Entry 8U10 (electron microscopy, 3.20 A resolution); this record covers chains f and E of the 58 polymer chains in the assembly.

== Chain f ==
Molecule: Portal protein
Source organism: Salmonella phage P22
UniProtKB: P26744 (PORTL_BPP22); residue numbers follow UniProt; this construct covers 1-725
Sequence (725 residues; row label = number of the first residue in the row):
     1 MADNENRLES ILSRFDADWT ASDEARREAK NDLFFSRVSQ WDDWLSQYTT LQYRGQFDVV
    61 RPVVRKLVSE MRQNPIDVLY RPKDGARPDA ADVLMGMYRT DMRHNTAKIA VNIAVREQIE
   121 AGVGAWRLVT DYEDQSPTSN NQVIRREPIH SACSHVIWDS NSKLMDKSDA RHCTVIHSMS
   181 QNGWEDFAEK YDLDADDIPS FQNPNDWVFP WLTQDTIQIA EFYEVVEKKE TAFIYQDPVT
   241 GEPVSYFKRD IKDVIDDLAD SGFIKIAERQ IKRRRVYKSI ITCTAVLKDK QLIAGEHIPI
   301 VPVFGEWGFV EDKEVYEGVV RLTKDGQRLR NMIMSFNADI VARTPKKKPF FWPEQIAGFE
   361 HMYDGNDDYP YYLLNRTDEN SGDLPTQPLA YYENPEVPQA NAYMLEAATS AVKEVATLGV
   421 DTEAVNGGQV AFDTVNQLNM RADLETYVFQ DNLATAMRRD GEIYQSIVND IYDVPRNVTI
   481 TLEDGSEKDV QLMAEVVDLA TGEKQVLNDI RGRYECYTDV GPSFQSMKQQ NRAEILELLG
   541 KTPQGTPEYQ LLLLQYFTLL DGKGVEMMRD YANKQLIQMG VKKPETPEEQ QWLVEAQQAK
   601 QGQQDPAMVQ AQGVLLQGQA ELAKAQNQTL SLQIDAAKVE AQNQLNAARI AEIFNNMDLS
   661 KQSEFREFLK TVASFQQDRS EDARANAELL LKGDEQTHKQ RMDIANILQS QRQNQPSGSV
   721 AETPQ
Disordered / not traced: 1-4, 421-444, 481-491, 584-725

== Chain E ==
Molecule: Major capsid protein
Source organism: Salmonella phage P22
UniProtKB: P26747 (CAPSD_BPP22); residue numbers follow UniProt; this construct covers 1-430
Sequence (430 residues; row label = number of the first residue in the row):
     1 MALNEGQIVT LAVDEIIETI SAITPMAQKA KKYTPPAASM QRSSNTIWMP VEQESPTQEG
    61 WDLTDKATGL LELNVAVNMG EPDNDFFQLR ADDLRDETAY RRRIQSAARK LANNVELKVA
   121 NMAAEMGSLV ITSPDAIGTN TADAWNFVAD AEEIMFSREL NRDMGTSYFF NPQDYKKAGY
   181 DLTKRDIFGR IPEEAYRDGT IQRQVAGFDD VLRSPKLPVL TKSTATGITV SGAQSFKPVA
   241 WQLDNDGNKV NVDNRFATVT LSATTGMKRG DKISFAGVKF LGQMAKNVLA QDATFSVVRV
   301 VDGTHVEITP KPVALDDVSL SPEQRAYANV NTSLADAMAV NILNVKDART NVFWADDAIR
   361 IVSQPIPANH ELFAGMKTTS FSIPDVGLNG IFATQGDIST LSGLCRIALW YGVNATRPEA
   421 IGVGLPGQTA
Disordered / not traced: 1
Curated features (UniProtKB/Swiss-Prot):
  - site: Asp14 (Essential for binding to the capsid assembly scaffolding protein), Trp61 (Involved in capsid stabilization and maturation)

== How chain f and chain E interact ==
Residue-residue contacts - 43 pairs, chain f then chain E:
  Glu9(f) - Gln105(E)
  Ser13(f) - Arg101(E)
  Asp23(f) - Thr379(E)  hydrogen bond
  Glu24(f) - Lys377(E)  salt bridge
  Arg27(f) - Lys377(E)
  Arg27(f) - Thr378(E)  hydrogen bond (side chain-backbone)
  Arg27(f) - Thr379(E)  hydrogen bond
  Trp44(f) - Pro36(E)
  Trp44(f) - Ala38(E)  hydrogen bond (backbone-backbone)
  Leu45(f) - Ala38(E)  hydrophobic
  Leu45(f) - Ala368(E)
  Leu45(f) - Asn369(E)
  Gln47(f) - Pro36(E)
  Gln47(f) - Ala37(E)
  Gln47(f) - Ala38(E)
  Gln47(f) - Ser39(E)  hydrogen bond (backbone-side chain)
  Tyr48(f) - Ala38(E)  hydrogen bond (side chain-backbone)
  Tyr48(f) - Ser39(E)
  Tyr48(f) - Gln41(E)  hydrogen bond
  Ser200(f) - Asp385(E)
  Phe201(f) - Ser382(E)
  Gln202(f) - Ser382(E)  hydrogen bond
  Asn203(f) - Ser382(E)
  Asn203(f) - Asn389(E)
  Asp206(f) - Ser380(E)
  Trp207(f) - Pro365(E)  hydrophobic
  Trp207(f) - Asn389(E)
  Trp207(f) - Gly390(E)
  Trp207(f) - Ile391(E)  hydrophobic
  Val208(f) - Thr34(E)  hydrogen bond (backbone-side chain)
  Phe209(f) - Thr34(E)
  Phe209(f) - Pro35(E)
  Phe209(f) - Pro36(E)
  Phe209(f) - Pro365(E)
  Trp211(f) - Tyr33(E)
  Trp211(f) - Thr34(E)  hydrogen bond (backbone-backbone)
  Trp211(f) - Pro35(E)  hydrophobic
  Trp211(f) - Ile47(E)  hydrophobic
  Trp211(f) - Arg360(E)
  Leu212(f) - Tyr33(E)  hydrophobic
  Thr213(f) - Lys32(E)  hydrogen bond (side chain-backbone)
  Thr213(f) - Thr34(E)
  Cys283(f) - Pro384(E)  hydrophobic
Interface residues without a listed pair, chain f (26 interface residues in all): Trp19, Asp43, Asn205, Pro210, Asp215
Interface residues without a listed pair, chain E (31 interface residues in all): Lys31, Met49, Ser363, Gln364, Phe381

== Summary ==
26 residues of chain f face 31 of chain E across their interface; the contacts include 11 hydrogen bonds and 1
salt bridge. Polar contacts include Glu24(f)-Lys377(E), Asp23(f)-Thr379(E) and Arg27(f)-Thr378(E).
Chain f is Portal protein and chain E is Major capsid protein, both from Salmonella phage P22; the structure,
In situ cryo-EM structure of bacteriophage P22 gp1:gp4:gp5:gp10:gp9 N-term complex in conformation 1 at 3.2A
resolution, was determined by electron microscopy together with 8TVR, 8TVU, 8U1O and 8U11 from the same study.
